7ZD4 - chains B and D of the 4 polymer chains in the assembly; structure by X-ray diffraction, 2.14 A resolution.

[Chain B (and D)]
Molecule: Adenosylhomocysteinase
Source organism: Pseudomonas aeruginosa PAO1
Notes: EC 3.3.1.1; chain D of this document is another copy of the same molecule, construct and numbering; everything in this record applies to it too
UniProtKB: Q9I685 (SAHH_PSEAE); residues 1-469 here = UniProt positions 1-469
Chain sequence (472 residues; row label = number of the first residue in the row; numbers below 1 keep their minus sign (Ser-2 is residue -2)):
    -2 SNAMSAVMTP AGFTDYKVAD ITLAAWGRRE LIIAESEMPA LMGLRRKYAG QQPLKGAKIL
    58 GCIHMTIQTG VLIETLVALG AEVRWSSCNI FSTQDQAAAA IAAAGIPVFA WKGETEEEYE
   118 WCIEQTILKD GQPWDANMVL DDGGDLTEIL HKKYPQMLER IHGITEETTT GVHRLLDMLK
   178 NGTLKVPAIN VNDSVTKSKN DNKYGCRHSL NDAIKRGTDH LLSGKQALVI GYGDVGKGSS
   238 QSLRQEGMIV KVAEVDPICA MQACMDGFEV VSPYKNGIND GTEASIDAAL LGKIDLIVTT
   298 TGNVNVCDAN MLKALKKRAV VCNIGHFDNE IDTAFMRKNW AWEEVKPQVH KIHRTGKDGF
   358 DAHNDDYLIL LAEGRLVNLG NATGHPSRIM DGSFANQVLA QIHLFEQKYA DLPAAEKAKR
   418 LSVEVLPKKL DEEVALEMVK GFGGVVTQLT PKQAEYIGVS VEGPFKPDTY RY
Not modelled in the structure: -2 to 8 (chain D: -2 to 9)
Disulfides: Cys59-Cys85
Construct notes: expression tag (-2 to 0)
Bound ions: K+: Gln65, Thr380, His382
Ligand contacts:
  - adenosine (ADN): Ile60, His61, Thr63, Gln65, Thr66, Asp139, Glu164, Thr165, Lys194, Asp198, His323, Leu373, Asn375, Leu376, Thr380, Gly381, His382, Met387, Phe391
  - NAD (nicotinamide-adenine-dinucleotide), molecule 1: Thr165, Thr166, Thr167, Lys194, Asp198, Asn199, Cys203, Ile227, Gly228, Tyr229, Gly230, Asp231, Val232, Gly233, Ala250, Glu251, Val252, Asp253, Cys256, Thr297, Thr298, Gly299, Asn300, Val303, Ile321, Gly322, His323, Leu373, Asn375, His382
  - NAD, molecule 2: Leu446, Gln450, Lys463, Tyr467
UniProt features mapped onto this chain:
  - binding site (substrate): Thr63, Asp139, Glu164, Lys194, Asp198
  - binding site (NAD(+)): Thr165 to Thr167, Asn199, Gly228 to Gly233, Glu251, Asn300, Ile321 to His323, Asn375

[Chain B / chain D interface]
Residue-residue contacts (17; chain B residue first):
  Leu218(B) - Met262(D)  hydrophobic
  Ser220(B) - Met262(D)
  Gly221(B) - Cys261(D)  hydrogen bond (backbone-backbone)
  Gln223(B) - Glu266(D)  hydrogen bond
  Gly244(B) - Gly264(D)
  Ile246(B) - Gly264(D)
  Ile246(B) - Phe265(D)
  Cys261(B) - Gly221(D)
  Met262(B) - Leu218(D)  hydrophobic
  Met262(B) - Ser220(D)
  Gly264(B) - Gly244(D)
  Gly264(B) - Ile246(D)
  Phe265(B) - Ile246(D)
  Glu266(B) - Gln223(D)  hydrogen bond
  Glu266(B) - Ile246(D)
  Glu266(B) - Lys290(D)  salt bridge
  Lys290(B) - Glu266(D)  salt bridge
Other interface residues (no listed pair), chain D (13 interface residues in all): Lys248

[Summary]
12 residues of chain B face 13 of chain D across their interface, with 3 hydrogen bonds and 2 salt bridges.
Polar pairs include Glu266(B)-Lys290(D), Gln223(B)-Glu266(D) and Gly221(B)-Cys261(D). Ligands of chain B: NAD
and adenosine.
Both chains are Adenosylhomocysteinase (Pseudomonas aeruginosa PAO1). Entry 7ZD4 (Crystal structure of
Pseudomonas aeruginosa S-adenosyl-L-homocysteine hydrolase soaked with Cu+ ions) was determined by X-ray
diffraction together with 7ZD0, 7ZD1, 7ZD2 and 7ZD3 from the same study.
